PDB entry 5J0O | X-ray diffraction, 2.00 A resolution | chains A and P of the 4 polymer chains in the assembly

Chain A:
Molecule: DNA polymerase beta
Source organism: Homo sapiens
Notes: EC 2.7.7.7, 4.2.99.-
UniProt: P06746 (DPOLB_HUMAN); residues 1-335 here = UniProt positions 1-335
Chain sequence (335 residues; row label = number of the first residue in the row):
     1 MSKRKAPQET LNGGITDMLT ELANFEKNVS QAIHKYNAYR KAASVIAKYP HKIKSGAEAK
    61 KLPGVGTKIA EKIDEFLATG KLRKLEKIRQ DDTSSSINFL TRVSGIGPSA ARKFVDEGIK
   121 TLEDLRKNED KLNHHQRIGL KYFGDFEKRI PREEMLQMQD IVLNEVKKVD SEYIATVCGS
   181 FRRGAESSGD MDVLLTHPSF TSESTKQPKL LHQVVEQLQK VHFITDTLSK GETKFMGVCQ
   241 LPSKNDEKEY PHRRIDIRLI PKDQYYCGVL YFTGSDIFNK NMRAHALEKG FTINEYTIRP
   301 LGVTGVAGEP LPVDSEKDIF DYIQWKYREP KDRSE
Unresolved in the structure: 1-6, 205-206
Metal / ion sites: Na+ site 1: Lys60, Leu62, Val65 (shared with 1 residue of chain D); Na+ site 2: Thr101, Val103, Ile106 (shared with DG9(P) of chain P)
UniProt features mapped onto this chain:
  - region: Arg183 to Asp192 (DNA-binding)
  - active site: Lys72 (Nucleophile)
  - binding site (K(+)): Lys60, Leu62, Val65, Thr101, Val103, Ile106
  - binding site (Na(+)): Lys60, Leu62, Val65, Thr101, Val103, Ile106
  - binding site (dATP): Arg149, Ser180, Arg183, Gly189, Asp190
  - binding site (dCTP): Arg149, Ser180, Arg183, Gly189, Asp190
  - binding site (dGTP): Arg149, Ser180, Arg183, Gly189, Asp190, Asp192
  - binding site (dTTP): Arg149, Ser180, Arg183, Gly189, Asp190
  - binding site (Mg(2+)): Asp190, Asp192, Asp256
  - modified residue: Lys72 (N6-acetyllysine), Arg83 (Omega-N-methylarginine), Arg152 (Omega-N-methylarginine)
  - cross-link (Glycyl lysine isopeptide (Lys-Gly)): Lys41 (interchain with G-Cter in ubiquitin), Lys61 (interchain with G-Cter in ubiquitin), Lys81 (interchain with G-Cter in ubiquitin)

Chain P:
Molecule: 10-nt DNA strand
Sequence (10 nucleotides; numbered 1 to 10; the number before each row is that of its first residue):
     1 GCTGATGCGA
Metal / ion sites: Na+: DG9 (shared with Thr101(A), Val103(A), Ile106(A) of chain A)

Chain A / chain P interface:
Contacting residue pairs - 13 pairs, chain A then chain P:
  Val103(A) - DG9(P)  phosphate contact
  Ser104(A) - DG9(P)  phosphate contact
  Gly105(A) - DC8(P)  sugar contact
  Gly105(A) - DG9(P)  hydrogen bond to the phosphate
  Ile106(A) - DG9(P)  phosphate contact
  Gly107(A) - DC8(P)  hydrogen bond to the phosphate
  Gly107(A) - DG9(P)  phosphate contact
  Pro108(A) - DC8(P)  phosphate contact
  Ser109(A) - DG7(P)  phosphate contact
  Ser109(A) - DC8(P)  hydrogen bond to the phosphate
  Ala110(A) - DC8(P)  hydrogen bond to the phosphate
  Met236(A) - DG9(P)  phosphate contact
  Arg254(A) - DA10(P)  salt bridge to the phosphate
Also at the interface, not in a pair above, chain A (13 interface residues in all): His135, Asp190, Asp256

Summary:
The interface between chain A and chain P involves 13 residues on one side and 4 on the other; the contacts
include 4 hydrogen bonds and 1 salt bridge. Polar pairs include Gly105(A)-DG9(P), Gly107(A)-DC8(P) and
Ser109(A)-DC8(P).
Chain A is DNA polymerase beta (Homo sapiens) and chain P is a 10-nt DNA strand; the structure, Binary complex
crystal structure of DNA polymerase Beta with A:A mismatch at the primer terminus, was determined by X-ray
diffraction (same publication as 5J0P, 5J0Q, 5J0R, 5J0S, 5J0T, 5J0U and 16 further entries).
